Entry 3CF6 (X-ray diffraction, 2.20 A resolution); this record covers chains E and R.

[Chain E]
Molecule: Rap guanine nucleotide exchange factor (GEF) 4
Organism: Mus musculus
UniProt: A2ASW3 (A2ASW3_MOUSE); residues 306-993 here = UniProt positions 306-993
Amino-acid sequence (694 residues; row label = number of the first residue in the row):
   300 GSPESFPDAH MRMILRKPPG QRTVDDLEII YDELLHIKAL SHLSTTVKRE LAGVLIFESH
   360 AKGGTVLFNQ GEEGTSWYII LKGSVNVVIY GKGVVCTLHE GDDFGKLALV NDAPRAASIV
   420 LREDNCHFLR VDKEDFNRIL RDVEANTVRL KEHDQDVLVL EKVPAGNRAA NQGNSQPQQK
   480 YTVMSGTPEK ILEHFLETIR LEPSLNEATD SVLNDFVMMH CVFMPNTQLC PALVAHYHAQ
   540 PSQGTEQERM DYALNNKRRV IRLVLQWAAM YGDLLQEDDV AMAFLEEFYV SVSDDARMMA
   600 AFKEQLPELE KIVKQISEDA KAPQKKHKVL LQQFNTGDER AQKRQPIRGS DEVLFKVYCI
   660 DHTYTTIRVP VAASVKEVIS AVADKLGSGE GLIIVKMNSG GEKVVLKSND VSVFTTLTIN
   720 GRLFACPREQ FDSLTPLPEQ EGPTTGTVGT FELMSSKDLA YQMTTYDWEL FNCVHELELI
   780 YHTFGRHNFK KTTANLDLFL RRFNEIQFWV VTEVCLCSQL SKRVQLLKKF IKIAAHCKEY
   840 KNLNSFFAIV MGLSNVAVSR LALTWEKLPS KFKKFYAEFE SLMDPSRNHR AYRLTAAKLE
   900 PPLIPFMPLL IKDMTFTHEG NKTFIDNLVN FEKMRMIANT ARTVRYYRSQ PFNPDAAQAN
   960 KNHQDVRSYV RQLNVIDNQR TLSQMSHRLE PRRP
Disordered / not traced: 300-309, 463-477, 613-642, 953-961, 991-993
Differences from the reference sequence: expression tag (300-305)

[Chain R]
Molecule: Ras-related protein Rap-1b
Organism: Homo sapiens
UniProt: P61224 (RAP1B_HUMAN); residue numbers follow UniProt; this construct covers 1-167
Amino-acid sequence (167 residues; row label = number of the first residue in the row):
     1 MREYKLVVLG SGGVGKSALT VQFVQGIFVE KYDPTIEDSY RKQVEVDAQQ CMLEILDTAG
    61 TEQFTAMRDL YMKNGQGFAL VYSITAQSTF NDLQDLREQI LRVKDTDDVP MILVGNKCDL
   121 EDERVVGKEQ GQNLARQWNN CAFLESSAKS KINVNEIFYD LVRQINR
Disordered / not traced: 1-2, 45-49, 135-141, 165-167
UniProt features mapped onto this chain:
  - motif: Tyr32 to Tyr40 (Effector region)
  - binding site (GTP): Gly10 to Ala18, Asp57 to Thr61, Asn116 to Asp119, Ser147 to Lys149
  - modified residue: Ser39 (ADP-ribosylserine)
  - natural variant: Gly12 (G12E: In THC11; G12V: In THC11), Ala59 (A59G: In THC11), Gly60 (G60R: In THC11)
  - mutagenesis: Gln25 (Q25A: Impairs interaction with KRIT1), Tyr32 (Y32A: 25-fold reduction in RAP1GAP-stimulated GTPase activity; Y32F: 2-fold reduction in RAP1GAP-stimulated GTPase activity), Glu37 (E37A: Strong reduction in nucleotide exchange with EPAC2), Asp38 (D38A: Impairs interaction with KRIT1), Gln63 (Q63E: Abolishes complex formation with RAP1GAP. Loss GTPase activity), Phe64 (F64A: Abolishes complex formation with RAP1GAP. Loss GTPase activity)

[How chain E and chain R interact]
Contacting residue pairs (62; chain E residue first):
  Leu799(E) with Gln63(R); Phe64(R)
  Asn803(E) with Gln63(R), hydrogen bond (side chain-backbone); Phe64(R)
  Gln806(E) with Ala66(R)
  Met850(E) with Ala66(R); Met67(R), hydrophobic; Leu70(R), hydrophobic
  Val855(E) with Arg102(R); Val103(R), hydrophobic
  Glu879(E) with Lys73(R), salt bridge
  Met882(E) with Leu70(R)
  Asp883(E) with Lys5(R), salt bridge
  Pro884(E) with Leu56(R), hydrophobic; Tyr71(R), hydrophobic; Asn74(R)
  Ser885(E) with Lys5(R); Glu54(R)
  Arg886(E) with Glu37(R), salt bridge; Arg41(R); Glu54(R), hydrogen bond (backbone-side chain)
  Asn887(E) with Pro34(R), hydrogen bond (side chain-backbone); Thr35(R); Ile36(R), hydrogen bond (side chain-backbone); Glu37(R); Ser39(R), hydrogen bond; Tyr40(R); Glu54(R)
  His888(E) with Tyr71(R), hydrogen bond
  Arg889(E) with Glu37(R), salt bridge
  Arg892(E) with Pro34(R); Thr35(R)
  Phe905(E) with Met67(R), hydrophobic
  Pro907(E) with Thr61(R); Phe64(R), hydrophobic; Met67(R), hydrophobic
  Ile910(E) with Gly60(R)
  Lys911(E) with Tyr40(R); Asp57(R); Thr61(R); Tyr71(R), hydrogen bond
  Asp912(E) with Pro34(R); Thr35(R)
  Thr914(E) with Gly60(R)
  Phe915(E) with Ser17(R); Thr20(R); Val21(R), hydrophobic; Tyr32(R); Pro34(R), hydrophobic; Tyr40(R); Asp57(R); Ala59(R)
  Thr916(E) with Pro34(R)
  Glu918(E) with Ser17(R)
  Gly919(E) with Tyr32(R)
  Asn920(E) with Lys31(R); Tyr32(R), hydrogen bond (side chain-backbone)
  Ile924(E) with Phe28(R), hydrophobic
  Glu931(E) with Lys31(R)
  Met935(E) with Lys31(R); Tyr32(R); Asp33(R)
Other interface residues (no listed pair), chain E (32 interface residues in all): Phe802, Lys921, Arg979
Other interface residues (no listed pair), chain R (34 interface residues in all): Ile27, Asp95, Gln99

[Overview]
The interface between chain E and chain R involves 32 residues on one side and 34 on the other, with 8
hydrogen bonds and 4 salt bridges. Among the polar pairs are Glu879(E)-Lys73(R), Asp883(E)-Lys5(R) and
Arg886(E)-Glu37(R).
Here chain E is Rap guanine nucleotide exchange factor (GEF) 4 (Mus musculus) and chain R is Ras-related
protein Rap-1b (Homo sapiens). Entry 3CF6 (Structure of Epac2 in complex with cyclic-AMP and Rap) was
determined by X-ray diffraction.
